3NC6 - chain A; structure by X-ray diffraction, 3.10 A resolution.

# Chain A
Name: Cytochrome P450 cypX
From: Bacillus subtilis
Notes: EC 1.14.-.-
UniProtKB: O34926 (CYPX_BACSU); residues 1-405 here = UniProt positions 1-405
Sequence (441 residues; row label = number of the first residue in the row; numbers below 1 keep their minus sign (Met-35 is residue -35)):
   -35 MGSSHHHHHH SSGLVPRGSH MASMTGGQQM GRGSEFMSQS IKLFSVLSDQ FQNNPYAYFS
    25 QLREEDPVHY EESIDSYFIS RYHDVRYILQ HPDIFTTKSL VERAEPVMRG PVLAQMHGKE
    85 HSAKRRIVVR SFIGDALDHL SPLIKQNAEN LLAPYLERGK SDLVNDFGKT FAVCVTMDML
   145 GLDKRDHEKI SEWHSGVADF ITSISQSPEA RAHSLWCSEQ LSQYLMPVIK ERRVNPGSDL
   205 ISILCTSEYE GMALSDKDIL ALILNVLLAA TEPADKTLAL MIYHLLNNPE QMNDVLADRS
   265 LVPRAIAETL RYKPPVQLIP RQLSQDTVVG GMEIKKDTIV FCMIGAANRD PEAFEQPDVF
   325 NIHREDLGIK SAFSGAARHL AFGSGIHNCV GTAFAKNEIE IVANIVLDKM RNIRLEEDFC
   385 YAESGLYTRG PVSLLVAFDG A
Not modelled in the structure: -35 to 4, 69-86, 211-217, 404-405
Differences from the reference sequence: expression tag (-35 to 0); engineered mutation Thr356 (Ala in O34926)
Ion coordination: heme Fe near Cys353 (its only coordinating residue here)
Small-molecule neighbours:
  - heme (HEM): Lys62, Ser63, Leu64, Ile97, Met143, Asn229, Val230, Ala233, Ala234, Pro237, Ala238, Thr241, Leu274, Pro279, Val280, Ile283, Arg285, Ala345, Phe346, Gly347, His351, Cys353, Val354, Gly355, Phe358, Ala359, Glu362, Ile363
  - 1-phenyl-1H-imidazole (PIW): Leu64, Ile165, Thr166, Leu232, Ala233, Glu236, Pro237, Val280, Tyr391
UniProt features mapped onto this chain:
  - binding site (heme): Lys62, Asn229, Arg285, Cys353

# In short
Chain A binds heme and 1-phenyl-1H-imidazole. UniProt lists 4 heme-binding residues.
Chain A is Cytochrome P450 cypX (Bacillus subtilis); the structure, CYP134A1 1-phenylimidazole bound
structure, was determined by X-ray diffraction, deposited together with 3NC3, 3NC5 and 3NC7.
